PDB entry 6OO2 | electron microscopy, 4.40 A resolution (low resolution: residue-level contacts below are approximate; hydrogen-bond / salt-bridge calls are withheld) | chains A and G of the 19 polymer chains in the assembly

Chain A:
Protein: Vacuolar protein sorting-associated protein 4
From: Saccharomyces cerevisiae
UniProtKB: P52917 (VPS4_YEAST); numbering as in UniProt (aligned over 101-437)
Sequence (337 residues; numbered 101 to 437; the number before each row is that of its first residue):
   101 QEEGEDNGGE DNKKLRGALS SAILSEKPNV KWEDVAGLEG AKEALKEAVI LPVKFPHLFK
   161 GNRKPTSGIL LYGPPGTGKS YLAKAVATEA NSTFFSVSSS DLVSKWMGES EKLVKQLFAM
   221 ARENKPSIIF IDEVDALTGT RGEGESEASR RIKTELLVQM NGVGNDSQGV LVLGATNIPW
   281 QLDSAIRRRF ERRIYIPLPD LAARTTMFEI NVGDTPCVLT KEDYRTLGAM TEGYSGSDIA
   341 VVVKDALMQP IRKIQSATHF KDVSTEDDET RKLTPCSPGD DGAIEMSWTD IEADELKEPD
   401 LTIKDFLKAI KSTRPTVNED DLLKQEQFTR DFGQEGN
Not modelled in the structure: 101-115, 365-368, 434-437
Curated features (UniProtKB/Swiss-Prot):
  - binding site (ATP): G173 to S180
  - mutagenesis: K179 (K179A: No ATP hydrolysis. Missorting of vacuolar proteins), Q216 (Q216A: Abolishes oligomerization), E233 (E233Q: Defective in ATP hydrolysis. Missorting of vacuolar proteins)
Ion coordination: Mg2+: S180 (together with ADP)
Small-molecule neighbours: ADP / beryllium trifluoride: D134, V135, A136, L138, P174, P175, G176, T177, G178, K179, S180, Y181, E233, N277, M307, G336, S337, A340

Chain G:
Protein: Designed Cyclic Peptide
Sequence (30 residues; numbered 1 to 30; the number before each row is that of its first residue; X marks 8 residues of unknown identity (built as UNK)):
     1 GGDEIVNKVL GGSSGGXXXX XXXXGGKGCK
Not modelled in the structure: 13-17, 26-30

Chain A / chain G interface:
Contacting residue pairs (10):
  K205(A) - D3(G)
  K205(A) - E4(G)
  W206(A) - G1(G)
  W206(A) - G2(G)
  W206(A) - D3(G)
  W206(A) - E4(G)
  M207(A) - G1(G)
  M207(A) - G2(G)
  E245(A) - E4(G)
  E247(A) - E4(G)
Other interface residues (no listed pair), chain A (7 interface residues in all): E243, G244
Other interface residues (no listed pair), chain G (5 interface residues in all): V6

In short:
7 residues of chain A face 5 of chain G across their interface. Ligands of chain A: ADP / beryllium
trifluoride. UniProt lists 8 ATP-binding residues and 3 mutagenesis sites on chain A.
Here chain A is Vacuolar protein sorting-associated protein 4 (Saccharomyces cerevisiae) and chain G is
Designed Cyclic Peptide. Entry 6OO2 (Vps4 with Cyclic Peptide Bound in the Central Pore) was determined by
electron microscopy together with 6NDY from the same study.
